PDB entry 4ICU | X-ray diffraction, 2.40 A resolution | chain A

# Chain A
Protein: Tubulin-specific chaperone E
Source organism: Homo sapiens
Notes: fragment: Ubiquitin-like domain
UniProt: Q15813 (TBCE_HUMAN); residues 443-527 here = UniProt positions 443-527
Sequence (85 residues; each row starts with the number of its first residue):
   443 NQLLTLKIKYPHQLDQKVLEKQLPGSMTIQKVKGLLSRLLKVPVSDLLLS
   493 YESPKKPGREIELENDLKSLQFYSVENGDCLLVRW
Not modelled in the structure: 443
Swiss-Prot annotation at these positions:
  - modified residue: K463 (N6-acetyllysine), S495 (Phosphoserine)

# Summary
Chain A is Tubulin-specific chaperone E (Homo sapiens); the structure, Ubiquitin-like domain of human tubulin
folding cofactor E - crystal from A, was determined by X-ray diffraction (same publication as 4ICV).
